PDB entry 5FFC | X-ray diffraction, 2.01 A resolution | chain A

# Chain A
Protein: CopM
From: Synechocystis sp. PCC 6803
UniProt: A0A0F6QDN6 (A0A0F6QDN6_9SYNC); residues 27-196 here = UniProt positions 27-196
Amino-acid sequence (172 residues; each row starts with the number of its first residue):
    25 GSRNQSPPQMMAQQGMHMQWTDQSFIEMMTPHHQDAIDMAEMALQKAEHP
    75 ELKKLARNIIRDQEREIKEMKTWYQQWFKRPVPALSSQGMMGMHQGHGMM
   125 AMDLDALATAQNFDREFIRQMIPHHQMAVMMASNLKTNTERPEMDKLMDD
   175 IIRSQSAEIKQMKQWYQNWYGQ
Not modelled in the structure: 25-41, 109-113, 195-196
Sequence notes: expression tag (25-26)
Metal / ion sites: Cu ion site 1: His-56, Asp-59, His-148; Cu ion site 2: Asp-86, His-118, His-121

# Summary
The Cu ion site 1 is built by His-56, Asp-59 and His-148. The Cu ion site 2 is built by Asp-86, His-118 and
His-121.
Chain A is CopM (Synechocystis sp. PCC 6803); the structure, CopM in the Cu(II)-bound form, was determined by
X-ray diffraction together with 5FEJ, 5FFA, 5FFB, 5FFD and 5FFE from the same study.
